Entry 8G3Y (X-ray diffraction, 1.70 A resolution); this record covers chain A.

== Chain A ==
Molecule: Maltodextrin-binding protein, Induced myeloid leukemia cell differentiation protein Mcl-1 chimera
Source organism: Serratia sp. (strain FS14)
UniProt: chimeric construct of A0A4P1LXE0, Q07820: residues -196 to 170 from A0A4P1LXE0 (A0A4P1LXE0_SERSF) positions 2-368 (UniProt number = residue number + 198); residues 173-321 from Q07820 positions 173-321 (same numbers)
Sequence (518 residues; row label = number of the first residue in the row; numbers below 1 keep their minus sign (Gly-196 is residue -196)):
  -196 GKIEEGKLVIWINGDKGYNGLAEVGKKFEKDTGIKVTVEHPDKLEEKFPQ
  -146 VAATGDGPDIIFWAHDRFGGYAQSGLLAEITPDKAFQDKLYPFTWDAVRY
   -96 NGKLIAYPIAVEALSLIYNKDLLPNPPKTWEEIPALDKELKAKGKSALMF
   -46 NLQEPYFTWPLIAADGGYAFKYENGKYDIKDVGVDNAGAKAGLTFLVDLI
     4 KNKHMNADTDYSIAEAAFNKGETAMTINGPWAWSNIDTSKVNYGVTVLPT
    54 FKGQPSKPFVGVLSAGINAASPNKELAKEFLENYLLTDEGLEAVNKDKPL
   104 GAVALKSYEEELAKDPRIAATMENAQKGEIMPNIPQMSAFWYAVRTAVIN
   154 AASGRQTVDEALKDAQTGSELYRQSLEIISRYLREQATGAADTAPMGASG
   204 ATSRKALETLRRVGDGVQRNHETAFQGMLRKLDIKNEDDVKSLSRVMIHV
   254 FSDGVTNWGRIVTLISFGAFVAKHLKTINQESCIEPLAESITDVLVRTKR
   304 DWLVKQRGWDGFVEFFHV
Disordered / not traced: -23 to -21
Sequence notes: linker (171-172); conflict Ala194 (Lys in Q07820), Ala197 (Lys in Q07820), Ala201 (Arg in Q07820)
Residues lining bound ligands: YKL (N-[(1'S,3aS,5R,15S,17S,19Z,21S,21aR)-6'-chloro-20-fluoro-21-{[(5S,9aS)-hexahydropyrazino[2,1-c][1,4]oxazin-8(1H)-yl]methyl}-21-methoxy-17-methyl-13,15-dioxo-2,3,3',3a,4,4',13,16,17,18,21,21a-dodecahydro-2'H,6H,8H-15lambda~6~-spiro[10,12-(ethanediylidene)-15lambda~6~-furo[3,2-i][1,4]oxazepino[3,4-f][1,2,7]thiadiazacyclohexadecine-7,1'-naphthalen]-15-yl]-3-methoxy-1-methyl-1H-pyrazole-4-carboxamide): Val216, Val220, His224, Ala227, Phe228, Met231, Leu235, Leu246, Val249, Met250, Val253, Phe254, Gly262, Arg263, Val265, Thr266, Leu267, Phe270, Gly271, Val274, Leu290, Ile294
Swiss-Prot annotation at these positions:
  - motif: Ala209 to Asn223 (BH3), His252 to Ala272 (BH1), Asp304 to Phe319 (BH2)

== In short ==
Bound to chain A: compound YKL.
Chain A is Maltodextrin-binding protein, Induced myeloid leukemia cell differentiation protein Mcl-1 chimera
(Serratia sp. (strain FS14)); the structure, MBP-Mcl1 in complex with ligand 34, was determined by X-ray
diffraction, deposited together with 8G3S, 8G3T, 8G3U, 8G3W and 8G3X.
